PDB entry 6OJ5 | electron microscopy, 5.20 A resolution (low resolution: residue-level contacts below are approximate; hydrogen-bond / salt-bridge calls are withheld) | chains A and P of the 11 polymer chains in the assembly

[Chain A]
Molecule: Inner capsid protein VP2
From: Rotavirus A (strain RVA/Monkey/United States/RRV/1975/G3P5B[3])
UniProt: B3F2X3 (B3F2X3_ROTRH); residue numbers follow UniProt; this construct covers 1-887
Amino-acid sequence (887 residues; row label = number of the first residue in the row):
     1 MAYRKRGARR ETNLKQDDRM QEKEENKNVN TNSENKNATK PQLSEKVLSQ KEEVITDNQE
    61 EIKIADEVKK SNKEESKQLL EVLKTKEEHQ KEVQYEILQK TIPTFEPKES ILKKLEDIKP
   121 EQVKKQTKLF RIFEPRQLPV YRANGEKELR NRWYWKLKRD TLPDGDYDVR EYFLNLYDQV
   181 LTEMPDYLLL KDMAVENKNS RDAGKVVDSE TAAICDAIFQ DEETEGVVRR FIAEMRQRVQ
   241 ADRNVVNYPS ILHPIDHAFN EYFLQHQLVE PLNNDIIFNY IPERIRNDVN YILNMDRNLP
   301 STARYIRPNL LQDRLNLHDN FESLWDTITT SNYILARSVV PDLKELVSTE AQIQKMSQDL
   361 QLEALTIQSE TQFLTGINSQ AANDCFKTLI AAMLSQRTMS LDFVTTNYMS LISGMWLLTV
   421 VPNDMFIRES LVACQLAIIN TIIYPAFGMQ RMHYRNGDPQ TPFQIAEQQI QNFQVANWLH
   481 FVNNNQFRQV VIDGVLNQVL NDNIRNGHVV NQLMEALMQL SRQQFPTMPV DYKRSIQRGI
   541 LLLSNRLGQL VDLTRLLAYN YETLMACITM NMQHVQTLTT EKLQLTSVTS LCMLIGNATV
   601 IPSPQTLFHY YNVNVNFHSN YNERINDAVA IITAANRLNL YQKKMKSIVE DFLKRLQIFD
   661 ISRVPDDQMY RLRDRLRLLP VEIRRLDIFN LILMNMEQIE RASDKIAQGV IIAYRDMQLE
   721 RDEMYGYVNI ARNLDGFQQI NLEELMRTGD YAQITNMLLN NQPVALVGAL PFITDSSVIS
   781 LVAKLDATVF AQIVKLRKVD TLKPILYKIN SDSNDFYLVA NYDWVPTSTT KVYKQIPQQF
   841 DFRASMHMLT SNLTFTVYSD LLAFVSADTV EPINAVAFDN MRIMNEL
Disordered / not traced: 1-106

[Chain P]
Molecule: RNA-directed RNA polymerase
From: Rotavirus A (strain RVA/Monkey/United States/RRV/1975/G3P5B[3])
Notes: EC 2.7.7.48
UniProt: B3F2X2 (B3F2X2_ROTRH); residue numbers follow UniProt; this construct covers 1-1088
Amino-acid sequence (1088 residues; row label = number of the first residue in the row):
     1 MGKYNLILSE YLSFIYNSQS AVQIPIYYSS NSELENRCIE FHSKCLENSK NGLSLKKLFV
    61 EYSDVIENAT LLSILSYSYD KYNAVERKLV KYAKGKPLEA DLTVNELDYE NNKITSELFP
   121 TAEEYTDLLM DPAILTSLSS NLNAVMFWLE KHENDVAEKL KIYKRRLDLF TIVASTVNKY
   181 GVPRHNAKYR YEYEVMKDKP YYLVTWANSS IEMLMSVFSH EDYLIARELI VLSYSNRSTL
   241 AKLVSSPMSI LVALVDINGT FITNEELELE FSNKYVRAIV PDQTFDELKQ MLDNMRKAGL
   301 TDIPKMIQDW LVDCSIEKFP LMAKIYSWSF HVGFRKQKML DAALDQLKTE YTEDVDDEMY
   361 REYTMLIRDE VVKMLEEPVK HDDHLLQDSE LAGLLSMSSA SNGESRQLKF GRKTIFSTKK
   421 NMHVMDDMAN GRYTPGIIPP VNVDKPIPLG RRDVPGRRTR IIFILPYEYF IAQHAVVEKM
   481 LIYAKHTREY AEFYSQSNQL LSYGDVTRFL SNNSMVLYTD VSQWDSSQHN TQPFRKGIIM
   541 GLDMLANMTN DARVIQTLNL YKQTQINLMD SYVQIPDGNV IKKIQYGAVA SGEKQTKAAN
   601 SIANLALIKT VLSRISNKYS FATKIIRVDG DDNYAVLQFN TEVTKQMVQD VSNDVRETYA
   661 RMNTKVKALV STVGIEIAKR YIAGGKIFFR AGINLLNNEK KGQSTQWDQA AVLYSNYIVN
   721 RLRGFETDRE FILTKIMQMT SVAITGSLRL FPSERVLTTN STFKVFDSED FIIEYGTTDD
   781 EVYIQRAFMS LSSQKSGIAD EIAASSTFKN YVSRLSEQLL FSKNNIVSRG IALTEKAKLN
   841 SYAPISLEKR RAQISALLTM LQKPVTFKSS KITINDILRD IKPFFTVNEA HLPIQYQKFM
   901 PTLPDNVQYI IQCIGSRTYQ IEDDGSKSAI SRLISKYSVY KPSIEELYKV ISLHENEIQL
   961 YLISLGIPKI DADTYVGSKI YSQDKYRILE SYVYNLLSIN YGCYQLFDFN SPDLEKLIRI
  1021 PFKGKIPAVT FILHLYAKLE VINHAIKNGS WISLFCNYPK SEMIKLWKKM WNITSLRSPY
  1081 TNANFFQD
Disordered / not traced: 1, 1088

[How chain A and chain P interact]
Contacting residue pairs (69):
  Glu109(A) with Asn258(P); Gly259(P); Asn273(P)
  Leu112(A) with Asn258(P); Tyr275(P)
  Lys113(A) with Asn258(P); Tyr275(P)
  Glu116(A) with Tyr275(P)
  Arg337(A) with Asn273(P)
  Ser338(A) with Asn273(P); Lys274(P)
  Asp342(A) with Arg508(P)
  Leu343(A) with Asn264(P); Arg508(P)
  Lys344(A) with Arg508(P); Phe509(P); Lys624(P)
  Glu345(A) with Arg488(P)
  Ser348(A) with Gln496(P)
  Thr349(A) with Glu268(P); Tyr919(P)
  Glu350(A) with Gln496(P); Tyr919(P); Lys927(P)
  Ile353(A) with Tyr919(P)
  Glu363(A) with Lys1025(P)
  Ala364(A) with Pro1027(P)
  Leu365(A) with Tyr986(P); Glu990(P); Phe1031(P)
  Thr366(A) with Phe1022(P)
  Ile367(A) with Asn1010(P)
  Gln368(A) with Ile921(P); Phe1009(P); Asn1010(P); Lys1038(P)
  Ser369(A) with Glu1015(P); His1034(P)
  Glu370(A) with Asn1010(P); Glu1015(P)
  Thr371(A) with Phe1022(P)
  Thr375(A) with Pro1012(P)
  Gly376(A) with Pro1012(P)
  Asn378(A) with Asp1008(P)
  Ser379(A) with Asn264(P); Glu268(P); Leu269(P)
  Gln380(A) with Leu269(P); Glu270(P); Phe271(P); Tyr896(P)
  Asn383(A) with Glu270(P); Phe271(P)
  Lys387(A) with Phe271(P); Ser272(P); Asn273(P)
  Gln584(A) with Gln895(P); Pro1012(P); Asp1013(P)
  Ser603(A) with Asn513(P); Gln638(P)
  Gln605(A) with Asn513(P); Asn640(P); Thr641(P)
  Val865(A) with Thr641(P)
  Ser866(A) with Asn640(P); Thr641(P)
  Ala867(A) with Asn640(P)
  Asp868(A) with Asn640(P)
Other interface residues (no listed pair), chain A (42 interface residues in all): Ser110, Leu346, Thr586, His609, Ala863
Other interface residues (no listed pair), chain P (49 interface residues in all): Asp256, Glu265, Arg277, Asn512, Phe639, Ser916, Thr918, Tyr994, Gly1024, Thr1030

[Overview]
Chain A and chain P form an interface of 42 and 49 residues respectively.
Here chain A is Inner capsid protein VP2 and chain P is RNA-directed RNA polymerase, both from Rotavirus A
(strain RVA/Monkey/United States/RRV/1975/G3P5B[3]). Entry 6OJ5 (In situ structure of rotavirus VP1
RNA-dependent RNA polymerase (TLP_RNA)) was determined by electron microscopy together with 6OJ3, 6OJ4 and
6OJ6 from the same study.
